2XJO - chains I and K of the 12 polymer chains in the assembly; structure by X-ray diffraction, 2.10 A resolution.

# Chain I (and K)
Protein: DNA protection during starvation protein
Organism: Streptococcus suis
Notes: EC 1.16.-.-; chain K of this document is another copy of the same molecule, construct and numbering; everything in this record applies to it too
UniProt: P0CB53 (DPS_STRSU); numbering as in UniProt (aligned over 8-172)
Amino-acid sequence (165 residues; row label = number of the first residue in the row):
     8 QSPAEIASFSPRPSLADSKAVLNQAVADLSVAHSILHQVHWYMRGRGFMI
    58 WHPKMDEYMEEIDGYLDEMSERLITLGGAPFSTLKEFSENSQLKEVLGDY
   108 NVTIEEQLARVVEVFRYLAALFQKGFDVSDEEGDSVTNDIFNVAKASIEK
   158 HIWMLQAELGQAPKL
Not modelled in the structure: 8-21 (chain K: 8-20)
Ion coordination: Ni2+ site 1: H47 (shared with D74(K), E78(K) of chain K); Ni2+ site 2: D74, E78 (shared with H47(K) of chain K)
Curated features (UniProtKB/Swiss-Prot):
  - binding site (Fe cation): H47, D74, E78
  - natural variant: A27 (A27S: In strain: 825), I42 (I42L: In strain: 849), L91 (L91F: In strain: 854), V103 (V103A: In strain: KU5), L104 (L104P: In strain: 6407, 825 and 3 more), T110 (T110M: In strain: 6407 and 825), A116 (A116V: In strain: 849 and BA 70/12), S154 (S154N: In strain: 836), K171 (K171G: In strain: KU5)
  - mutagenesis: H47 (H47A: Decreases the iron incorporation considerably), H59 (H59A: Decreases the iron incorporation considerably and induces Fe(2+) oxidation-dependent degradation), D63 (D63A: Decreases the iron incorporation but is still capable of binding iron to some extent), D74 (D74A: Abolishes the iron incorporation), E78 (E78A: Abolishes the iron incorporation; E78D: Decreases the iron incorporation considerably), D137 (D137A/F: No major effects), D146 (D146A: No major effects; D146F: Decreases the iron incorporation considerably)

# Interface between chain I and chain K
Residue-residue contacts - 63 pairs, chain I then chain K:
  V38(I) with L91(K), hydrophobic
  S41(I) with S89(K); T90(K); L91(K)
  H44(I) with L73(K); D74(K), salt bridge
  Q45(I) with S89(K), hydrogen bond; T90(K)
  H47(I) with D74(K), salt bridge; E78(K), salt bridge
  W48(I) with D74(K), hydrogen bond; S77(K), hydrogen bond; E78(K), hydrogen bond; I81(K); F88(K); S89(K)
  Y49(I) with A86(K); P87(K), hydrogen bond (side chain-backbone); S89(K)
  H59(I) with E78(K)
  L73(I) with H44(K)
  D74(I) with H47(K), salt bridge; W48(K)
  S77(I) with W48(K), hydrogen bond
  E78(I) with H47(K), salt bridge; W48(K); H59(K)
  I81(I) with W48(K), hydrophobic; Y107(K)
  G85(I) with Y107(K), hydrogen bond (backbone-side chain)
  A86(I) with Y49(K); Y107(K)
  P87(I) with Y49(K), hydrogen bond (backbone-side chain); Y107(K)
  F88(I) with W48(K)
  S89(I) with S41(K); Q45(K), hydrogen bond; W48(K); Y49(K); E102(K); G105(K)
  T90(I) with S41(K); Q45(K); E102(K); V103(K)
  L91(I) with V38(K), hydrophobic; S41(K); L91(K); F94(K), hydrophobic; S95(K); E102(K), hydrogen bond (backbone-side chain)
  E93(I) with L104(K)
  F94(I) with L91(K), hydrophobic
  S95(I) with L91(K)
  E102(I) with T90(K); L91(K), hydrogen bond (side chain-backbone)
  V103(I) with T90(K)
  L104(I) with E93(K)
  G105(I) with S89(K)
  Y107(I) with I81(K); G85(K), hydrogen bond (side chain-backbone); A86(K); P87(K)
Other interface residues (no listed pair), chain I (30 interface residues in all): V33, K92
Other interface residues (no listed pair), chain K (29 interface residues in all): V33

# In short
Chain I and chain K form an interface of 30 and 29 residues respectively, with 12 hydrogen bonds and 5 salt
bridges. Polar pairs include H44(I)-D74(K), H47(I)-D74(K) and H47(I)-E78(K). UniProt lists 3 Fe cation-binding
residues and 7 mutagenesis sites on chain I.
Chain I and chain K are both DNA protection during starvation protein (Streptococcus suis); the structure,
Crystal structure of Streptococcus suis Dpr with nickel, was determined by X-ray diffraction (same publication
as 2XJM, 2XJN and 2XKQ).
